Entry 7VMJ (X-ray diffraction, 2.90 A resolution); this record covers chains C and D of the 6 polymer chains in the assembly.

[Chain C]
Protein: Tubulin alpha-1B chain
Source organism: Bos taurus
UniProt: P81947 (TBA1B_BOVIN); residue numbers follow UniProt; this construct covers 1-450
Sequence (450 residues; each row starts with the number of its first residue):
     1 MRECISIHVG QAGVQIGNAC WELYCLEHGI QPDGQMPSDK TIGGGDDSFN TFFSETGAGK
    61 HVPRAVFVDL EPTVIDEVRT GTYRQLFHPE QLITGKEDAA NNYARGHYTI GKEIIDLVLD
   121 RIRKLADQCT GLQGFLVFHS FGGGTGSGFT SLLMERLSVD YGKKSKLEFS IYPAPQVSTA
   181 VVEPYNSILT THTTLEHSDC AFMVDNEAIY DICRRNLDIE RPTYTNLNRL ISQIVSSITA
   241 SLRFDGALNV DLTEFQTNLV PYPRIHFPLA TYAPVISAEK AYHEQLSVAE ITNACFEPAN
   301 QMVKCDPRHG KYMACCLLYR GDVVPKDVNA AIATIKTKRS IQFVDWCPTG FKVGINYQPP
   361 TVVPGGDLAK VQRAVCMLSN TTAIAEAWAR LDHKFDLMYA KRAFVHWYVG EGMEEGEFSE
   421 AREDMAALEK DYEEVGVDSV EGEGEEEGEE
Unresolved in the structure: 441-450
Ion coordination: Ca2+: Asp39, Thr41, Gly44, Glu55
Small-molecule neighbours: GTP (guanosine-5'-triphosphate): Gly10, Gln11, Ala12, Gln15, Ile16, Asp69, Asp98, Ala99, Ala100, Asn101, Ser140, Gly142, Gly143, Gly144, Thr145, Gly146, Ile171, Pro173, Val177, Ser178, Glu183, Asn206, Tyr224, Leu227, Asn228, Ile231

[Chain D]
Protein: Tubulin beta-2B chain
Source organism: Bos taurus
UniProt: Q6B856 (TBB2B_BOVIN); the author numbering skips numbers that UniProt does not, so the offset changes along the chain: 1-358 = UniProt 1-358; 367-453 = UniProt 359-445
Sequence (445 residues; each row starts with the number of its first residue; note: 8 numbers in that range are skipped by the numbering (no residue carries them; nothing is unmodelled there)):
     1 MREIVHIQAG QCGNQIGAKF WEVISDEHGI DPTGSYHGDS DLQLERINVY YNEATGNKYV
    61 PRAILVDLEP GTMDSVRSGP FGQIFRPDNF VFGQSGAGNN WAKGHYTEGA ELVDSVLDVV
   121 RKESESCDCL QGFQLTHSLG GGTGSGMGTL LISKIREEYP DRIMNTFSVM PSPKVSDTVV
   181 EPYNATLSVH QLVENTDETY CIDNEALYDI CFRTLKLTTP TYGDLNHLVS ATMSGVTTCL
   241 RFPGQLNADL RKLAVNMVPF PRLHFFMPGF APLTSRGSQQ YRALTVPELT QQMFDSKNMM
   301 AACDPRHGRY LTVAAIFRGR MSMKEVDEQM LNVQNKNSSY FVEWIPNNVK TAVCDIPP
   367 RGLKMSATFI GNSTAIQELF KRISEQFTAM FRRKAFLHWY TGEGMDEMEF TEAESNMNDL
   427 VSEYQQYQDA TADEQGEFEE EEGEDEA
Unresolved in the structure: 1, 274-283, 440-453
Swiss-Prot annotation at these positions:
  - motif: Met1 to Ile4 (MREI motif)
  - binding site (GTP): Gln11, Glu69, Ser138, Gly142, Thr143, Gly144, Asn204, Asn226
  - binding site (Mg(2+)): Glu69
  - modified residue: Ser40 (Phosphoserine), Thr55 (Phosphothreonine), Lys58 (N6-acetyllysine), Ser172 (Phosphoserine), Thr285 (Phosphothreonine), Thr290 (Phosphothreonine), Arg318 (Omega-N-methylarginine), Glu446 (5-glutamyl polyglutamate)
  - cross-link (Glycyl lysine isopeptide (Lys-Gly)): Lys58 (interchain with G-Cter in ubiquitin), Lys324 (interchain with G-Cter in ubiquitin)
Small-molecule neighbours: GDP (guanosine-5'-diphosphate): Gly10, Gln11, Cys12, Gln15, Asp67, Ala97, Asn99, Ser138, Gly140, Gly141, Gly142, Thr143, Gly144, Val169, Pro171, Val175, Ser176, Glu181, Asn204, Leu207, Tyr222, Leu225, Asn226

[Chain C / chain D interface]
Residue-residue contacts (49; chain C residue first):
  Thr73(C) with Asn247(D)
  Lys96(C) with Asp128(D), salt bridge
  Glu97(C) with Cys129(D); Arg162(D), salt bridge
  Asp98(C) with Lys252(D), salt bridge
  Ala100(C) with Arg251(D); Lys252(D); Val255(D)
  Asn101(C) with Lys252(D); Asn256(D), hydrogen bond
  Arg105(C) with Arg251(D)
  Pro175(C) with Asn347(D)
  Ser178(C) with Lys350(D), hydrogen bond (backbone-side chain)
  Thr179(C) with Leu246(D); Asn256(D)
  Ala180(C) with Asn256(D); Lys350(D)
  Val181(C) with Asn256(D), hydrogen bond (backbone-side chain); Ile345(D), hydrophobic; Pro346(D)
  Val182(C) with Asn256(D)
  Glu220(C) with Lys324(D)
  Arg221(C) with Met323(D), hydrogen bond; Asp327(D), salt bridge
  Tyr224(C) with Gln245(D)
  Lys394(C) with Pro346(D); Asn347(D), hydrogen bond
  Leu397(C) with Trp344(D); Pro346(D), hydrophobic; Ala438(D), hydrophobic
  Met398(C) with Trp344(D), hydrogen bond (backbone-backbone); Ile345(D), hydrophobic; Pro346(D)
  Lys401(C) with Phe260(D); Trp344(D); Thr437(D), hydrogen bond (side chain-backbone)
  Ala403(C) with Pro259(D); Phe260(D), hydrophobic
  Phe404(C) with Val255(D); Asn256(D); Val258(D); Pro259(D), hydrogen bond (backbone-backbone)
  His406(C) with Val258(D); Pro259(D); Phe260(D); Pro261(D)
  Trp407(C) with Ala254(D); Val255(D); Val258(D), hydrogen bond (side chain-backbone)
Also at the interface, not in a pair above, chain C (27 interface residues in all): Glu71, Tyr210, Arg402
Also at the interface, not in a pair above, chain D (31 interface residues in all): Asp249, Thr312, Glu343, Asn348, Tyr433, Ala436

[Summary]
27 residues of chain C and 31 residues of chain D are in contact, with 9 hydrogen bonds and 4 salt bridges.
Among the polar pairs are Lys96(C)-Asp128(D), Glu97(C)-Arg162(D) and Asp98(C)-Lys252(D). Bound to chain C:
GTP. Chain D binds GDP.
Here chain C is Tubulin alpha-1B chain and chain D is Tubulin beta-2B chain, both from Bos taurus. Entry 7VMJ
(Crystal structure of tubulin with 17a) was determined by X-ray diffraction.
